Entry 2HK0 (X-ray diffraction, 2.00 A resolution); this record covers chains A and D of the 4 polymer chains in the assembly.

# Chain A (and D)
Molecule: D-psicose 3-epimerase
Organism: Agrobacterium tumefaciens
Notes: EC 5.3.1.-; chain D of this document is another copy of the same molecule, construct and numbering; everything in this record applies to it too
UniProt: Q8U6Q7 (Q8U6Q7_AGRT5); numbering as in UniProt (aligned over 1-289)
Chain sequence (309 residues; numbered -19 to 289; the number before each row is that of its first residue; numbers below 1 keep their minus sign (Mse-19 is residue -19)):
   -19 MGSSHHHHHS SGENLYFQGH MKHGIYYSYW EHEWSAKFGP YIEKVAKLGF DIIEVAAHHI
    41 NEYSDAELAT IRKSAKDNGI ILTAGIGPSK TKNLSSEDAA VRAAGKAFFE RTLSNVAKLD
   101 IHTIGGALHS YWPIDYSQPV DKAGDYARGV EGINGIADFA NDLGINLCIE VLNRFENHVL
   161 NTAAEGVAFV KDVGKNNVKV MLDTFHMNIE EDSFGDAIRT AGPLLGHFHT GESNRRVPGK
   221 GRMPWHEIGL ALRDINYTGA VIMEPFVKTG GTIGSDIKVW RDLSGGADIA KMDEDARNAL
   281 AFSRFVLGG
Not modelled in the structure: -19 to 0
Differences from the reference sequence: cloning artifact (-19 to 0); modified residue (1, 181, 187, 223, 243, 272)
Modified positions: Mse-19 (selenomethionine); Mse1, Mse181, Mse187, Mse223, Mse243, Mse272 (selenomethionine; parent Met)

# Interface between chain A and chain D
Pairs across the interface (66; chain A residue first):
  Tyr116(A) with Lys258(D); Trp260(D), hydrophobic
  Lys122(A) with Trp260(D)
  Asn153(A) with Phe155(D)
  Arg154(A) with Asn214(D), hydrogen bond (side chain-backbone); Arg215(D); Ile257(D); Lys258(D); Trp260(D), hydrogen bond (backbone-side chain)
  Phe155(A) with Asn153(D); Phe155(D), hydrophobic; Glu156(D); Phe185(D), hydrophobic; Lys258(D)
  Glu156(A) with Phe155(D)
  Asn157(A) with Trp260(D)
  His158(A) with Trp260(D)
  Asn161(A) with Trp260(D); Arg261(D)
  Thr162(A) with Arg261(D)
  Glu165(A) with Arg261(D)
  Phe185(A) with Phe155(D), hydrophobic
  Mse187(A) with Arg222(D), hydrogen bond (backbone-side chain)
  Asn188(A) with Asn188(D), hydrogen bond (side chain-backbone); Ser213(D); Arg222(D), hydrogen bond (backbone-side chain)
  Ile189(A) with Ile189(D), hydrophobic; Ser213(D), hydrogen bond (backbone-side chain); Asn214(D), hydrogen bond (backbone-backbone)
  Glu190(A) with Asn214(D), hydrogen bond (backbone-side chain); Arg261(D), salt bridge
  Glu191(A) with Ser213(D); Arg222(D), hydrogen bond (backbone-side chain)
  Asp192(A) with Arg216(D), salt bridge; Lys220(D); Arg222(D)
  Phe194(A) with Arg222(D)
  Ser213(A) with Asn188(D); Ile189(D), hydrogen bond (side chain-backbone); Glu191(D)
  Asn214(A) with Arg154(D), hydrogen bond (backbone-side chain); Ile189(D), hydrogen bond (backbone-backbone); Glu190(D), hydrogen bond (side chain-backbone)
  Arg215(A) with Arg154(D)
  Arg216(A) with Asp192(D), salt bridge
  Lys220(A) with Asp192(D)
  Arg222(A) with Mse187(D), hydrogen bond (side chain-backbone); Asn188(D), hydrogen bond (side chain-backbone); Glu191(D), hydrogen bond (side chain-backbone); Asp192(D); Phe194(D)
  Ile257(A) with Arg154(D)
  Lys258(A) with Arg154(D); Phe155(D)
  Trp260(A) with Tyr116(D), hydrophobic; Val120(D), hydrophobic; Lys122(D), hydrogen bond (backbone-side chain); Arg154(D), hydrogen bond (side chain-backbone); Asn157(D); His158(D); Asn161(D)
  Arg261(A) with Lys122(D); Asn161(D); Thr162(D); Glu165(D); Glu190(D), salt bridge
Interface residues without a listed pair, chain A (32 interface residues in all): Ser193, Gly221, Leu263
Interface residues without a listed pair, chain D (33 interface residues in all): Ser193, Gly221, Leu263

# Summary
The interface between chain A and chain D involves 32 residues on one side and 33 on the other; the contacts
include 18 hydrogen bonds and 4 salt bridges. Polar contacts include Glu190(A)-Arg261(D), Asp192(A)-Arg216(D)
and Arg154(A)-Asn214(D).
Chain A and chain D are both D-psicose 3-epimerase (Agrobacterium tumefaciens); the structure, Crystal
structure of D-psicose 3-epimerase (DPEase) in the absence of substrate, was determined by X-ray diffraction,
deposited together with 2HK1.
